Entry 3NVD (X-ray diffraction, 1.84 A resolution); this record covers chain A.

== Chain A ==
Name: Uncharacterized lipoprotein ybbD
Source organism: Bacillus subtilis
Notes: EC 3.2.1.52
UniProt: P40406 (YBBD_BACSU); numbering as in UniProt (aligned over 1-642)
Chain sequence (642 residues; each row starts with the number of its first residue):
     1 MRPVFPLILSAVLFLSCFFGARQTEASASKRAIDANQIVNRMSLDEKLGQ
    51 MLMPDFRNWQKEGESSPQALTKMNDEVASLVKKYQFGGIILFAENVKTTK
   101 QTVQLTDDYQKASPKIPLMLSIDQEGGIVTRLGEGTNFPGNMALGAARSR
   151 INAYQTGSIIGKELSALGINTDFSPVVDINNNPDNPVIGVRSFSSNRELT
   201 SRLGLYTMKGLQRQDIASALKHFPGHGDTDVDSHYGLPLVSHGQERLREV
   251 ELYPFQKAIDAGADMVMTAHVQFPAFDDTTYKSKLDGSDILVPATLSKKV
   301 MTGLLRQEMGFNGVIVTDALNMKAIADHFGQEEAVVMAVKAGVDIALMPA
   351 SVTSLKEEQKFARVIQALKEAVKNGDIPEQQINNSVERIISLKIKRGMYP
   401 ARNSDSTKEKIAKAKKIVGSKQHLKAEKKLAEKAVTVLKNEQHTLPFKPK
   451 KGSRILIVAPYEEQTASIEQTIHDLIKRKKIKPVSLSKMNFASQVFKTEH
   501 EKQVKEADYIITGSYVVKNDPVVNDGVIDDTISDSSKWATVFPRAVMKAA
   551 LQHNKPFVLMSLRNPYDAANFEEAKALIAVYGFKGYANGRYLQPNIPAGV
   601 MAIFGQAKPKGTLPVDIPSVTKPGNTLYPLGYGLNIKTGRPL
Not modelled in the structure: 1-25
Metal / ion sites: Na+: Ser233, Asp318
Small-molecule neighbours: PUGNAc (OAN; O-(2-acetamido-2-deoxy D-glucopyranosylidene) amino-N-phenylcarbamate): Ile90, Phe92, Asp123, Glu125, Phe173, Val187, Arg191, Lys221, His222, His226, Ser233, His234, Met267, Asp318, Ala319, Asn321, Met322, Lys323, Leu347, Met348
From the paper describing this entry:
  - catalytic residues: Asp232, His234, Asp318
  - binding site for PUGNAc: Asp123, Glu125, Arg131, Arg191, Lys221, His222, His234, Asp318
  - contacts within the chain: Asp232-His234 (hydrogen bond)
  - binding site for PUGNAc: Arg57 (proposed by the authors, not directly observed)
  - mutagenesis - D232G (4500-fold), H234G (1900-fold): decreased catalytic activity on 4-Mu beta-GlcNAc

== Overview ==
Ligands of chain A: PUGNAc. Ser233 and Asp318 form the Na+ site. From the paper: catalytic residues Asp232,
His234 and Asp318; D232G and H234G reduce catalytic activity on 4-Mu beta-GlcNAc.
Chain A is Uncharacterized lipoprotein ybbD (Bacillus subtilis); the structure, Structure of YBBD in complex
with pugnac, was determined by X-ray diffraction (same publication as 3BMX).
